PDB entry 5DDJ | X-ray diffraction, 3.50 A resolution | chains 1 and 2 of the 4 polymer chains in the assembly

Chain 1:
Molecule: Foot and mouth disease virus, VP1
From: Foot-and-mouth disease virus - type O
Reference sequence: Q6PMW3 (Q6PMW3_9PICO); residues 1-211 here correspond to UniProt positions 725-935 (UniProt number = residue number + 724)
Sequence (211 residues; each row starts with the number of its first residue):
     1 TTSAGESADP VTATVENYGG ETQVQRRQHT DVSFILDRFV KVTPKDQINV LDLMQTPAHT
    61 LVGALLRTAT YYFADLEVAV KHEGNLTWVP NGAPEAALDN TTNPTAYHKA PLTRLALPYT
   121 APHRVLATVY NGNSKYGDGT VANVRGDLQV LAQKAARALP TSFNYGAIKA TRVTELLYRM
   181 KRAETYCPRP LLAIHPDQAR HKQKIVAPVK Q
Not modelled in the structure: 133-156, 209-211

Chain 2:
Molecule: Foot and mouth disease virus, VP2
From: Foot-and-mouth disease virus - type O
Reference sequence: Q6PMW3 (Q6PMW3_9PICO); residues 1-218 here correspond to UniProt positions 287-504 (UniProt number = residue number + 286)
Sequence (218 residues; each row starts with the number of its first residue):
     1 DKKTEETTLL EDRILTTRNG HTTSTTQSSV GVTYGYATAE DFVSGPNTSG LETRVAQAER
    61 FFKTHLFDWV TSDPFGRCHL LELPTDHKGV YGYLTDSYAY MRNGWDVEVT AVGNQFNGGC
   121 LLVAMVPELC SIQKRELYQL TLFPHQFINP RTNMTAHITV PFVGVNRYDQ YKVHKPWTLV
   181 VMVVAPLTVN SEGAPQIKVY ANIAPTNVHV AGEFPSKE
Not modelled in the structure: 1-8
Construct notes: engineered mutation Y93 (Ser379 in Q6PMW3)
From the paper describing this entry:
  - mutagenesis - V90N, S93Y (DeltaDeltaG = -11.8 kcal/mol), S97I, S97Q (Tm 54.0 degC), Y98F (Tm 53.5 degC): increased stability (from molecular simulation)
  - mutagenesis - Q57E, Q57L, R60G, R60L: decreased stability (from molecular simulation)

How chain 1 and chain 2 interact:
Contacting residue pairs (50; chain 1 residue first):
  E6(1) - V30(2)
  E6(1) - Q146(2)
  E6(1) - F147(2)
  E6(1) - N149(2)
  E6(1) - T152(2)  hydrogen bond
  E6(1) - N153(2)
  S7(1) - V30(2)  hydrogen bond (side chain-backbone)
  S7(1) - V32(2)
  S7(1) - T33(2)
  S7(1) - Q146(2)  hydrogen bond (backbone-side chain)
  D9(1) - V32(2)
  D9(1) - T33(2)
  Y71(1) - E128(2)
  Y71(1) - G164(2)  hydrogen bond (side chain-backbone)
  Y71(1) - V165(2)  hydrophobic
  H123(1) - N166(2)
  R124(1) - D41(2)  salt bridge
  R124(1) - N166(2)
  R124(1) - R167(2)
  V125(1) - V165(2)
  V129(1) - E128(2)
  V129(1) - L129(2)  hydrophobic
  Y130(1) - E128(2)
  Y130(1) - V165(2)  hydrophobic
  Y130(1) - H174(2)  hydrogen bond
  N131(1) - E128(2)  hydrogen bond (backbone-side chain)
  N131(1) - L129(2)
  N131(1) - H174(2)
  N131(1) - K175(2)  hydrogen bond (side chain-backbone)
  G132(1) - V173(2)
  G132(1) - H174(2)
  C187(1) - Y36(2)  hydrophobic
  P188(1) - Y36(2)
  P188(1) - L142(2)
  P188(1) - F143(2)
  R189(1) - V126(2)
  R189(1) - E128(2)  hydrogen bond (side chain-backbone)
  R189(1) - Q139(2)
  R189(1) - L142(2)
  R189(1) - F143(2)
  P190(1) - E136(2)
  P190(1) - Q139(2)
  P190(1) - L142(2)
  P190(1) - F143(2)
  L191(1) - Q139(2)  hydrogen bond (backbone-side chain)
  L192(1) - R135(2)
  L192(1) - E136(2)
  A193(1) - R135(2)  hydrogen bond (backbone-side chain)
  I194(1) - R135(2)
  H195(1) - R135(2)
Other interface residues (no listed pair), chain 1 (23 interface residues in all): G5, A8, T70
Other interface residues (no listed pair), chain 2 (33 interface residues in all): E82, P127, C130, H145, I148, V163, P176, T178

In short:
The interface between chain 1 and chain 2 involves 23 residues on one side and 33 on the other, with 10
hydrogen bonds and 1 salt bridge. Polar contacts include R124(1)-D41(2), E6(1)-T152(2) and S7(1)-V30(2). The
paper reports that V90N, S93Y and S97I of chain 2, among others, increase stability; Q57E, Q57L and R60G of
chain 2, among others, reduce stability; 9 substitutions were tested in all.
Chain 1 is Foot and mouth disease virus, VP1 and chain 2 is Foot and mouth disease virus, VP2, both from
Foot-and-mouth disease virus - type O; the structure, Crystal structure of recombinant foot-and-mouth-disease
virus O1M-S2093Y empty capsid, was determined by X-ray diffraction together with 5AC9, 5ACA and 5D8A from the
same study.
